Entry 7LTH (X-ray diffraction, 2.10 A resolution); this record covers chains C and D of the 4 polymer chains in the assembly.

Chain C:
Molecule: TP-methylase family protein
Organism: Shewanella oneidensis
UniProt: Q8EGW3 (Q8EGW3_SHEON); residue numbers follow UniProt; this construct covers 1-263
Sequence (263 residues; numbered 1 to 263; the number before each row is that of its first residue):
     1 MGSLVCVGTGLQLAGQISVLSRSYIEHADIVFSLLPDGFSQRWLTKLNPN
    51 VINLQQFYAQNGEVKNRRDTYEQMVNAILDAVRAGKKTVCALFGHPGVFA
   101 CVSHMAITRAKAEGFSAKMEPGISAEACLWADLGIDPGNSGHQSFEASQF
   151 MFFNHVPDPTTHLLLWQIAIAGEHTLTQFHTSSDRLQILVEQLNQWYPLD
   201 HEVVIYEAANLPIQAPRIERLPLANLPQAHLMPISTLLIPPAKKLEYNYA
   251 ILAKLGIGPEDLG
Unresolved in the structure: 1
Sequence notes: engineered mutation Phe-93 (Tyr in Q8EGW3)
What the authors report for this chain:
  - mutagenesis - Y58F (10-fold), R67K (100-fold), Y71F (100-fold): decreased catalytic activity
  - mutagenesis - Y58F/Y71F, R67A: abolished catalytic activity
  - catalytic residues: Tyr-58, Arg-67, Tyr-71

Chain D:
Molecule: LigA domain-containing protein
Organism: Shewanella oneidensis
UniProt: Q8EGW2 (Q8EGW2_SHEON); numbering as in UniProt (aligned over 1-71)
Sequence (71 residues; row label = number of the first residue in the row):
     1 MSGLSDFFTQLGQDAQLMEDYKQNPEAVMRAHGLTDEQINAVMTGDMEKL
    51 KTLSGDSSYQSYLVISHGNGD
Unresolved in the structure: 1-3
Modified residues: Leu-63 (N-methylleucine; MLE); Ile-65 (N-methyl-isoleucine; IML)

How chain C and chain D interact:
Residue-residue contacts - 80 pairs, chain C then chain D:
  Leu-13(C) with Phe-8(D), hydrophobic; Thr-9(D); Gly-12(D)
  Ala-14(C) with Thr-9(D); Gln-13(D)
  Gly-15(C) with Gly-12(D)
  Leu-34(C) with Leu-63(D); Ile-65(D)
  Leu-35(C) with Tyr-59(D); Leu-63(D)
  Pro-36(C) with Ser-61(D); Leu-63(D)
  Asp-37(C) with Lys-51(D); Tyr-59(D)
  Gly-38(C) with Tyr-59(D)
  Phe-39(C) with Ser-5(D); Phe-8(D), hydrophobic; Leu-50(D); Ser-54(D)
  Gln-41(C) with Tyr-59(D), hydrogen bond
  Arg-42(C) with Ser-5(D); Ser-54(D), hydrogen bond; Asp-56(D), salt bridge
  Trp-43(C) with Thr-9(D)
  Lys-46(C) with Asp-6(D), salt bridge
  Asn-53(C) with Tyr-59(D), hydrogen bond
  Gln-55(C) with Gln-60(D); Ser-61(D); Tyr-62(D), hydrogen bond (side chain-backbone)
  Tyr-58(C) with Tyr-62(D), hydrogen bond (side chain-backbone); Val-64(D), hydrogen bond (side chain-backbone); Ile-65(D)
  Arg-67(C) with Val-64(D); Ser-66(D), hydrogen bond (side chain-backbone); His-67(D)
  Arg-68(C) with His-67(D); Asn-69(D); Gly-70(D), hydrogen bond (side chain-backbone); Asp-71(D), hydrogen bond (side chain-backbone)
  Tyr-71(C) with Val-64(D), hydrogen bond (side chain-backbone); Ile-65(D); Ser-66(D), hydrogen bond (side chain-backbone)
  Phe-93(C) with Leu-63(D); Ile-65(D)
  Phe-99(C) with Ile-65(D); Ser-66(D)
  Ala-100(C) with Ile-65(D); Ser-66(D)
  Cys-101(C) with Ile-65(D), hydrogen bond (backbone-backbone)
  Val-102(C) with Ile-65(D)
  Glu-146(C) with Gly-68(D), hydrogen bond (side chain-backbone)
  Gln-149(C) with Gly-68(D)
  Phe-152(C) with Gly-68(D); Asn-69(D)
  Phe-153(C) with Gly-68(D); Asn-69(D)
  Gln-167(C) with Val-64(D); Ile-65(D); Ser-66(D), hydrogen bond
  Ile-170(C) with Tyr-62(D); Val-64(D), hydrophobic
  His-174(C) with Asn-69(D), hydrogen bond (backbone-side chain)
  Leu-176(C) with His-67(D); Asn-69(D)
  Gln-178(C) with Tyr-62(D)
  Phe-179(C) with Tyr-62(D), hydrogen bond (backbone-side chain)
  Pro-212(C) with Phe-8(D); Leu-11(D), hydrophobic; Gly-12(D); Met-18(D), hydrophobic
  Ile-213(C) with Phe-8(D), hydrophobic; Leu-11(D), hydrophobic; Tyr-21(D); Val-42(D), hydrophobic; Met-47(D), hydrophobic; Leu-50(D), hydrophobic
  Gln-214(C) with Met-47(D)
  Pro-233(C) with Tyr-62(D), hydrophobic; Leu-63(D)
  Ile-234(C) with Leu-63(D)
Interface residues without a listed pair, chain C (43 interface residues in all): Arg-22, Leu-92, Ser-148, Leu-211
Interface residues without a listed pair, chain D (31 interface residues in all): Leu-4, Phe-7, Gly-55

Summary:
43 residues of chain C and 31 residues of chain D are in contact; the contacts include 16 hydrogen bonds and 2
salt bridges. Among the polar pairs are Arg-42(C)/Asp-56(D), Lys-46(C)/Asp-6(D) and Gln-41(C)/Tyr-59(D). From
the paper: catalytic residues Tyr-58(C), Arg-67(C) and Tyr-71(C); Y58F, R67K and Y71F of chain C reduce
catalytic activity; 5 substitutions were tested in all.
Here chain C is TP-methylase family protein and chain D is LigA domain-containing protein, both from
Shewanella oneidensis. Entry 7LTH (Structure of the alpha-N-methyltransferase (SonM mutant Y93F) and RiPP
precursor (SonA) heteromeric complex (no cofactor)) was determined by X-ray diffraction, deposited together
with 7LTC, 7LTE, 7LTF, 7LTR and 7LTS.
